1Z1B - chains C and B of the 7 polymer chains in the assembly; structure by X-ray diffraction, 3.80 A resolution.

Chain C:
Molecule: 14-nt DNA strand
Sequence (14 nucleotides; each row starts with the number of its first residue):
     3 CGTTCAGCTTTTTT
Unresolved in the structure: 14-16

Chain B:
Name: Integrase
From: Enterobacteria phage lambda
UniProt: P03700 (VINT_LAMBD); residue numbers follow UniProt; this construct covers 1-356
Sequence (356 residues; each row starts with the number of its first residue):
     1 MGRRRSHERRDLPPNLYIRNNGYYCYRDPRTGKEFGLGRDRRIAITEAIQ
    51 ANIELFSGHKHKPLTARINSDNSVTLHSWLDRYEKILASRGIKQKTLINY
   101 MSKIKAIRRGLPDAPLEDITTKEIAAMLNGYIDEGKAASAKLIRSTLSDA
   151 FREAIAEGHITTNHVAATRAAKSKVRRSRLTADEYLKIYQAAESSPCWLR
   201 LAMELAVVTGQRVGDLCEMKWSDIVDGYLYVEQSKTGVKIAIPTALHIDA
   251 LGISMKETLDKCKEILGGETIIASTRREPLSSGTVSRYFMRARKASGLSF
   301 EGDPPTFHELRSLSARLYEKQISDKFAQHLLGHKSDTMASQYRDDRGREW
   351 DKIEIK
Unresolved in the structure: 1-6
Modified positions: Tyr342 (o-phosphotyrosine; PTR)
Sequence notes: engineered mutation Lys174 (Glu in P03700); modified residue (342)
UniProt features mapped onto this chain:
  - active site: Arg212, Lys235, His308, Arg311, His333, Tyr342 (O-(3'-phospho-DNA)-tyrosine intermediate)
  - mutagenesis: Glu47 (E47A: Complete loss of interaction with the integrase)
From the paper describing this entry:
  - binding site for the 26-nt DNA strand: Asn15, Asn20
  - binding site for the 26-nt DNA strand: Glu34, Gly36
  - specificity-determining residues: Tyr17, Arg27

Chain C / chain B interface:
Contacting residue pairs (29; chain C residue first):
  DC3(C) - Pro196(B)  phosphate contact
  DC3(C) - Tyr288(B)  sugar contact
  DG4(C) - Trp198(B)  hydrogen bond to the phosphate
  DG4(C) - Ser274(B)  hydrogen bond to the phosphate
  DG4(C) - Thr275(B)  hydrogen bond to the phosphate
  DG4(C) - Arg276(B)  sugar contact
  DG4(C) - Tyr288(B)  phosphate contact
  DT5(C) - Ser281(B)  hydrogen bond to the phosphate
  DT5(C) - Thr284(B)  hydrogen bond to the phosphate
  DT6(C) - Arg287(B)  base contact
  DG9(C) - Lys105(B)  salt bridge to the phosphate
  DG9(C) - Arg109(B)  salt bridge to the phosphate
  DC10(C) - Lys136(B)  salt bridge to the phosphate
  DC10(C) - Ser139(B)  sugar contact
  DT11(C) - Gly135(B)  phosphate contact
  DT11(C) - Lys136(B)  phosphate contact
  DT11(C) - Ala138(B)  phosphate contact
  DT11(C) - Ser139(B)  hydrogen bond to the phosphate
  DT12(C) - Ala138(B)  base contact
  DT12(C) - Leu142(B)  base contact
  DT12(C) - Val175(B)  phosphate contact
  DT12(C) - Arg176(B)  hydrogen bond to the phosphate
  DT12(C) - Arg177(B)  hydrogen bond to the phosphate
  DT13(C) - Val175(B)  phosphate contact
  DT13(C) - Arg179(B)  salt bridge to the phosphate
  DT13(C) - Lys235(B)  hydrogen bond to the base
  DT13(C) - His308(B)  phosphate contact
  DT13(C) - Tyr342(B)  covalent bond
  DT13(C) - Arg346(B)  salt bridge to the phosphate
Interface residues without a listed pair, chain B (31 interface residues in all): Ser102, Tyr131, Ala137, Lys174, Arg212, Pro279, Glu309

In short:
Chain C and chain B form an interface of 9 and 31 residues respectively; the contacts include 1 covalent bond,
9 hydrogen bonds and 5 salt bridges. Polar contacts include DT13(C)-Lys235(B), DG4(C)-Trp198(B) and
DG4(C)-Ser274(B). From the paper: a binding site for the 26-nt DNA strand at Asn15(B), Asn20(B) and Glu34(B)
among others; specificity determinants Tyr17(B) and Arg27(B).
Here chain C is a 14-nt DNA strand and chain B is Integrase (Enterobacteria phage lambda). Entry 1Z1B (Crystal
structure of a lambda integrase dimer bound to a COC' core site) was determined by X-ray diffraction,
deposited together with 1Z19 and 1Z1G.
